3BI0 - chain A; structure by X-ray diffraction, 1.67 A resolution.

[Chain A]
Molecule: Glutamate carboxypeptidase 2
Source organism: Homo sapiens
Notes: EC 3.4.17.21; fragment: Extracellular domain residues 44-750
UniProtKB: Q04609 (FOLH1_HUMAN); numbering as in UniProt (aligned over 44-750)
Amino-acid sequence (709 residues; row label = number of the first residue in the row):
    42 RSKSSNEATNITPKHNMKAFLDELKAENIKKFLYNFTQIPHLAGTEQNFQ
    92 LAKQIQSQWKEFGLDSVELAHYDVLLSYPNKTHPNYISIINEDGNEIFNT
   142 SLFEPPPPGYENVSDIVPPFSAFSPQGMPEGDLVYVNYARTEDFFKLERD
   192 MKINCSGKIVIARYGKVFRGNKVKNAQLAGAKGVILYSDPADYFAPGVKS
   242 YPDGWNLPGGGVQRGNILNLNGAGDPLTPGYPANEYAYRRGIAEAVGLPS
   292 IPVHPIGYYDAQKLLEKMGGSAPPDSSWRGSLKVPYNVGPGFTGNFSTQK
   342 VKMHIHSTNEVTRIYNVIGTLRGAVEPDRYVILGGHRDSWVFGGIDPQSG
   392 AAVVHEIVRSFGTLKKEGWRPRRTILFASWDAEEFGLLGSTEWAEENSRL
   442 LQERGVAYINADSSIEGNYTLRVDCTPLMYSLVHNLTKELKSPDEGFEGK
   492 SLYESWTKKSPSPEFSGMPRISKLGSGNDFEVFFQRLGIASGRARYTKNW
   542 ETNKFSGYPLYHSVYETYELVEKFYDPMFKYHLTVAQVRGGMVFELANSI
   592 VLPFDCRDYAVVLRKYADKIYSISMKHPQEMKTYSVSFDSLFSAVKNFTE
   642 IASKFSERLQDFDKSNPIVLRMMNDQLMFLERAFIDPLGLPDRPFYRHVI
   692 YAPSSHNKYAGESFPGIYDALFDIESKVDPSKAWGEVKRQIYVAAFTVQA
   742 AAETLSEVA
Not modelled in the structure: 42-54, 654-655
Glycans and other covalent adducts: N-acetylglucosamine (NAG) linked to Asn76, Asn121, Asn140, Asn195, Asn459, Asn476; glycan linked to Asn638
Differences from the reference sequence: expression tag (42-43)
Bound ions: Ca2+: Thr269, Tyr272, Glu433, Glu436; Zn2+ site 1: His377, Asp387, Asp453 (together with BIX); Zn2+ site 2: Asp387, Glu425, His553 (together with BIX)
Ligand contacts: BIX ((2S)-2-{[(S)-[(3S)-3-amino-3-carboxypropyl](hydroxy)phosphoryl]methyl}pentanedioic acid): Phe209, Arg210, Asn257, His377, Asp387, Glu424, Glu425, Gly427, Leu428, Asp453, Gly518, Asn519, Arg534, Arg536, Tyr552, His553, Lys699, Tyr700
UniProt features mapped onto this chain:
  - active site: Glu424 (Nucleophile), Ser628 (Charge relay system), Asp666 (Charge relay system), His689 (Charge relay system)
  - binding site (substrate): Arg210, Asn257, Glu424, Ser517, Gly518, Asn519, Arg534 to Arg536, Tyr552, His553, Lys699, Tyr700
  - binding site (Ca(2+)): Thr269, Tyr272, Glu433, Glu436
  - binding site (Zn(2+)): His377, Asp387, Glu425, Asp453, His553
  - glycosylation (N-linked (GlcNAc...) asparagine): Asn51, Asn76, Asn121, Asn140, Asn153, Asn195, Asn336, Asn459, Asn476, Asn638
  - natural variant: His475 (H475Y: Correlates with lower folate and higher homocysteine levels)
  - mutagenesis: Asn51 (N51A: Loss of glycosylation. Reduces enzyme activity), Asn76 (N76A: Loss of glycosylation. Reduces enzyme activity), Asn121 (N121A: Loss of glycosylation. Severely reduced enzyme activity), Asn140 (N140A: Loss of glycosylation. Severely reduced enzyme activity), Asn153 (N153A: Loss of glycosylation. Severely reduced enzyme activity), Asn195 (N195A: Loss of glycosylation. Severely reduced enzyme activity), Asn336 (N336A: Loss of glycosylation. Reduces enzyme activity), His377 (H377A/G/Q: Complete loss of activity), Asp379 (D379E/N: Complete loss of activity), Asp387 (D387E/L: Complete loss of activity; D387N: No effect on enzyme activity), Pro388 (P388A: No effect on enzyme activity), Glu424 (E424A: Complete loss of activity; E424D: Reduces enzyme activity; E424Q: Reduces enzyme activity), 7 further mutagenesis entries in UniProt
Reported in the primary citation:
  - binding site for BIX: Asn519, Arg534

[In short]
Bound to chain A: compound BIX. Covalently linked N-acetylglucosamine: at Asn76, Asn121, Asn140, Asn195,
Asn459 and Asn476 and 1 more. From UniProt: 4 active-site residues, 13 substrate-binding residues, 4
Ca2+-binding residues and 5 Zn2+-binding residues. The paper reports a binding site for BIX at Asn519 and
Arg534.
Chain A is Glutamate carboxypeptidase 2 (Homo sapiens); the structure, X-ray structure of human glutamate
carboxypeptidase II (GCPII) in complex with a transition state analog of ..., was determined by X-ray
diffraction (same publication as 3BI1 and 3BHX).
